Entry 1H9M (X-ray diffraction, 1.65 A resolution); this record covers chain A.

[Chain A]
Name: Molybdenum-binding-protein
From: Azotobacter vinelandii
UniProt: Q44529 (Q44529); residues 1-142 here = UniProt positions 1-142
Sequence (145 residues; numbered -3 to 142; 1 number in that range is skipped by the numbering (no residue carries it; nothing is unmodelled there); the number before each row is that of its first residue; numbers below 1 keep their minus sign (Gly-3 is residue -3)):
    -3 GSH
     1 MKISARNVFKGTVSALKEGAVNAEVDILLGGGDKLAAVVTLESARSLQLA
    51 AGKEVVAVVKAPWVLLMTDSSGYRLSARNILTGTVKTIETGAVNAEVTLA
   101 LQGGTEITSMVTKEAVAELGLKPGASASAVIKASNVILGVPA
Not modelled in the structure: -3 to -1, 142
Small-molecule neighbours:
  - molybdate ion (MOO), molecule 1: Ser4, Ala5, Arg6, Lys60, Ala61, Pro62, Met110, Val111, Thr112, Ala115
  - molybdate ion (MOO), molecule 2: Gly19, Ala20, Val21, Asn22
  - molybdate ion (MOO), molecule 3: Val38, Val39, Thr40, Ser43, Ser76, Ala77, Arg78, Lys132, Ala133, Ser134
  - molybdate ion (MOO), molecule 4: Gly91, Ala92, Val93, Asn94

[In short]
Bound to chain A: 4 copies of molybdate ion.
Chain A is Molybdenum-binding-protein (Azotobacter vinelandii); the structure, Two crystal structures of the
cytoplasmic molybdate-binding protein ModG suggest a novel cooperative binding mechanism and ..., was
determined by X-ray diffraction (same publication as 1H9J and 1H9K).
